5M2Z - chain A; structure by X-ray diffraction, 4.80 A resolution (low resolution: residue-level contacts below are approximate; hydrogen-bond / salt-bridge calls are withheld).

# Chain A
Molecule: NS5
Organism: Zika virus (strain Mr 766)
Reference sequence: A0A172HA24 (A0A172HA24_ZIKV); residues 1-903 here correspond to UniProt positions 2521-3423 (UniProt number = residue number + 2520)
Sequence (914 residues; each row starts with the number of its first residue; numbering starts at 0):
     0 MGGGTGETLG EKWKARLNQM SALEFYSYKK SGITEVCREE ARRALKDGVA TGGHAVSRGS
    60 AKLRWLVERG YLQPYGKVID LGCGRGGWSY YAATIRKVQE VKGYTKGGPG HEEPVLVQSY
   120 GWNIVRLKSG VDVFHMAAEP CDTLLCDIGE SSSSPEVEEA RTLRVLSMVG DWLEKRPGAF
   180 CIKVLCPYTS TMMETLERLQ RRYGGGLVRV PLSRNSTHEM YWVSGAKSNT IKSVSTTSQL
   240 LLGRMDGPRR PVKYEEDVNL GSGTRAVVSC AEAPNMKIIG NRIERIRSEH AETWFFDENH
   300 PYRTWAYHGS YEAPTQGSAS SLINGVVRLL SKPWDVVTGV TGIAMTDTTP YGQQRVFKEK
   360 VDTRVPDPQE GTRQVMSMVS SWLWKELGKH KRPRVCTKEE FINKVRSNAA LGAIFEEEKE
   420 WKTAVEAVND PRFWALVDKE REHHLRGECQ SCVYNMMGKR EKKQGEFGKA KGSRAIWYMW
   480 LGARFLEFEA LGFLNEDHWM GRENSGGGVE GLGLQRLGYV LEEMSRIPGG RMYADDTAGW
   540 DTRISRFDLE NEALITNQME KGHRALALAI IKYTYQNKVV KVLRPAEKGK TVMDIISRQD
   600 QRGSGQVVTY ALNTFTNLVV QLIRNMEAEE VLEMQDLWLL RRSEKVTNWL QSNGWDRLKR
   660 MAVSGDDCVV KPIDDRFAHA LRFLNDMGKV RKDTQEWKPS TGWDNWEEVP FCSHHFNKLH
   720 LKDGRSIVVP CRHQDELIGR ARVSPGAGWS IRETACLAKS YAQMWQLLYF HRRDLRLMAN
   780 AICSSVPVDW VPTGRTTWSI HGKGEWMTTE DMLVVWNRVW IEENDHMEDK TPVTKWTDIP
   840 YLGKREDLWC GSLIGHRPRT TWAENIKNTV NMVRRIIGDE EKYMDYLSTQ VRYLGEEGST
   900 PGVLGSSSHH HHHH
Disordered / not traced: 0-5, 889-913
Sequence notes: initiating methionine (0); expression tag (904-913)
Ion coordination: Zn2+ site 1: E439, H443, C448, C451; Zn2+ site 2: H714, C730, C849

# In short
The Zn2+ site 1 is built by E439, H443, C448 and C451. H714, C730 and C849 form the Zn2+ site 2.
Chain A is NS5 (Zika virus (strain Mr 766)); the structure, Crystal structure of the full-length Zika virus
NS5 protein (Human isolate Z1106033), was determined by X-ray diffraction, deposited together with 6I7P and
5M2X.
